PDB entry 9Q95 | electron microscopy, 6.80 A resolution (low resolution: residue-level contacts below are approximate; hydrogen-bond / salt-bridge calls are withheld) | chains A and C of the 14 polymer chains in the assembly

Chain A:
Name: DNA-directed RNA polymerase subunit alpha
Source organism: Escherichia coli K-12
Notes: EC 2.7.7.6
UniProt: P0A7Z4 (RPOA_ECOLI); residue numbers follow UniProt; this construct covers 1-329
Chain sequence (329 residues; each row starts with the number of its first residue):
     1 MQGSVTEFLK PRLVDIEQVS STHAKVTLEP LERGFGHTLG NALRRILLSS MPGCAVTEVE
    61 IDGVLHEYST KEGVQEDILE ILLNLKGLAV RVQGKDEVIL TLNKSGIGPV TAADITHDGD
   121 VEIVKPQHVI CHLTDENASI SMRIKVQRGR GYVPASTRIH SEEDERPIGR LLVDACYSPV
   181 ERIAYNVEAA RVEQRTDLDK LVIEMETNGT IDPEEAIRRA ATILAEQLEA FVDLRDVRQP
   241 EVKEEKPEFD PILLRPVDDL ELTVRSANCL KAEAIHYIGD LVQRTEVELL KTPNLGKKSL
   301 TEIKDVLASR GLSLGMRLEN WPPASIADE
Not modelled in the structure: 1-4, 234-329
Swiss-Prot annotation at these positions:
  - region: Glu162 to Glu165 (Required for interaction with Crp at class II promoters)
  - modified residue: Arg265 (ADP-ribosylarginine), Lys297 (N6-acetyllysine), Lys298 (N6-acetyllysine)
  - mutagenesis: Arg45 (R45C: In rpoA112; temperature-sensitive, blocks RNA polymerase assembly), Glu162 to Glu165 (5-fold decrease in CRP-class II promoter-dependent transcription), Glu165 (E165K: 5-fold decrease in CRP-class II promoter-dependent transcription), Arg191 (R191C: In rpoA101; temperature-sensitive)

Chain C:
Name: DNA-directed RNA polymerase subunit beta
Source organism: Escherichia coli K-12
Notes: EC 2.7.7.6
UniProt: P0A8V2 (RPOB_ECOLI); numbering as in UniProt (aligned over 1-1342)
Chain sequence (1342 residues; numbered 1 to 1342; the number before each row is that of its first residue):
     1 MVYSYTEKKR IRKDFGKRPQ VLDVPYLLSI QLDSFQKFIE QDPEGQYGLE AAFRSVFPIQ
    61 SYSGNSELQY VSYRLGEPVF DVQECQIRGV TYSAPLRVKL RLVIYEREAP EGTVKDIKEQ
   121 EVYMGEIPLM TDNGTFVING TERVIVSQLH RSPGVFFDSD KGKTHSSGKV LYNARIIPYR
   181 GSWLDFEFDP KDNLFVRIDR RRKLPATIIL RALNYTTEQI LDLFFEKVIF EIRDNKLQME
   241 LVPERLRGET ASFDIEANGK VYVEKGRRIT ARHIRQLEKD DVKLIEVPVE YIAGKVVAKD
   301 YIDESTGELI CAANMELSLD LLAKLSQSGH KRIETLFTND LDHGPYISET LRVDPTNDRL
   361 SALVEIYRMM RPGEPPTREA AESLFENLFF SEDRYDLSAV GRMKFNRSLL REEIEGSGIL
   421 SKDDIIDVMK KLIDIRNGKG EVDDIDHLGN RRIRSVGEMA ENQFRVGLVR VERAVKERLS
   481 LGDLDTLMPQ DMINAKPISA AVKEFFGSSQ LSQFMDQNNP LSEITHKRRI SALGPGGLTR
   541 ERAGFEVRDV HPTHYGRVCP IETPEGPNIG LINSLSVYAQ TNEYGFLETP YRKVTDGVVT
   601 DEIHYLSAIE EGNYVIAQAN SNLDEEGHFV EDLVTCRSKG ESSLFSRDQV DYMDVSTQQV
   661 VSVGASLIPF LEHDDANRAL MGANMQRQAV PTLRADKPLV GTGMERAVAV DSGVTAVAKR
   721 GGVVQYVDAS RIVIKVNEDE MYPGEAGIDI YNLTKYTRSN QNTCINQMPC VSLGEPVERG
   781 DVLADGPSTD LGELALGQNM RVAFMPWNGY NFEDSILVSE RVVQEDRFTT IHIQELACVS
   841 RDTKLGPEEI TADIPNVGEA ALSKLDESGI VYIGAEVTGG DILVGKVTPK GETQLTPEEK
   901 LLRAIFGEKA SDVKDSSLRV PNGVSGTVID VQVFTRDGVE KDKRALEIEE MQLKQAKKDL
   961 SEELQILEAG LFSRIRAVLV AGGVEAEKLD KLPRDRWLEL GLTDEEKQNQ LEQLAEQYDE
  1021 LKHEFEKKLE AKRRKITQGD DLAPGVLKIV KVYLAVKRRI QPGDKMAGRH GNKGVISKIN
  1081 PIEDMPYDEN GTPVDIVLNP LGVPSRMNIG QILETHLGMA AKGIGDKINA MLKQQQEVAK
  1141 LREFIQRAYD LGADVRQKVD LSTFSDEEVM RLAENLRKGM PIATPVFDGA KEAEIKELLK
  1201 LGDLPTSGQI RLYDGRTGEQ FERPVTVGYM YMLKLNHLVD DKMHARSTGS YSLVTQQPLG
  1261 GKAQFGGQRF GEMEVWALEA YGAAYTLQEM LTVKSDDVNG RTKMYKNIVD GNHQMEPGMP
  1321 ESFNVLLKEI RSLGINIELE DE
Not modelled in the structure: 1342
Swiss-Prot annotation at these positions:
  - modified residue (N6-acetyllysine): Lys1022, Lys1200
  - mutagenesis: Ile561 (I561S: Resistant to antibiotics salinamide A and B), Ile569 (I569S: Resistant to antibiotics salinamide A and B), Ala665 (A665E: Resistant to antibiotics salinamide A and B), Asp675 (D675A/G: Resistant to antibiotics salinamide A and B), Asn677 (N677H/K: Resistant to antibiotics salinamide A and B), Leu680 (L680M: Resistant to antibiotics salinamide A and B), Glu813 (E813K: Disrupts the enzyme's active center)

Chain A / chain C interface:
Contacting residue pairs - 9 pairs, chain A then chain C:
  Asn41(A) - Gly1218(C)
  His66(A) - Gly874(C)
  Val74(A) - Asp728(C)
  Val74(A) - Ala729(C)
  Gln75(A) - Ala729(C)
  Thr134(A) - Val727(C)
  Ile183(A) - Gly1091(C)
  Ala184(A) - Asn1090(C)
  Ala184(A) - Gly1091(C)
Also at the interface, not in a pair above, chain A (12 interface residues in all): His37, Leu65, Tyr68, Thr70, Glu76
Also at the interface, not in a pair above, chain C (10 interface residues in all): Tyr756, Ile873, Glu1089

Overview:
12 residues of chain A and 10 residues of chain C are in contact. From UniProt: 6 mutagenesis sites on chain
A; 7 mutagenesis sites on chain C.
Here chain A is DNA-directed RNA polymerase subunit alpha and chain C is DNA-directed RNA polymerase subunit
beta, both from Escherichia coli K-12. Entry 9Q95 (CryoEM structure of bacterial transcription intermediate
complex mediated by activator PspF containing nifH promoter DNA containing ...) was determined by electron
microscopy together with 9Q91, 9Q92, 9Q93, 9Q94, 9Q96, 9Q97 and 9Q98 from the same study.
